PDB entry 9OQ8 | X-ray diffraction, 2.38 A resolution | chain A

[Chain A]
Name: RohQ
Organism: Pseudomonas brassicacearum
Amino-acid sequence (192 residues; each row starts with the number of its first residue; numbers below 1 keep their minus sign (Mse-19 is residue -19)):
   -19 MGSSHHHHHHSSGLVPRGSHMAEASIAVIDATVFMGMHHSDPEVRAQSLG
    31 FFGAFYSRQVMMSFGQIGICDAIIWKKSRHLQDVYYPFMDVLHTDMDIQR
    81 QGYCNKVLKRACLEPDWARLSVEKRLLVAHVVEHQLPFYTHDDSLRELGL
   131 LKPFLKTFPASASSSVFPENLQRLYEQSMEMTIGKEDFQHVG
Disordered / not traced: -19 to 3, 96-98, 143-145
Modified / non-standard residues: Mse-19, Mse1, Mse15, Mse17, Mse41, Mse42, Mse69, Mse76, Mse159, Mse161 (selenomethionine)
Disulfides: Cys92 forms a disulfide with the same residue of a neighbouring copy of this chain

[Summary]
Chain A is RohQ (Pseudomonas brassicacearum); the structure, Crystal structure of selenomethionine-substituted
cyclodehydratase RohQ, was determined by X-ray diffraction, deposited together with 9C5W.
